1J9G - chain A; structure by X-ray diffraction, 2.40 A resolution.

== Chain A ==
Name: Flavodoxin
From: Desulfovibrio vulgaris
Reference sequence: P00323 (FLAV_DESVH); residue numbers follow UniProt; this construct covers 2-148
Chain sequence (147 residues; each row starts with the number of its first residue):
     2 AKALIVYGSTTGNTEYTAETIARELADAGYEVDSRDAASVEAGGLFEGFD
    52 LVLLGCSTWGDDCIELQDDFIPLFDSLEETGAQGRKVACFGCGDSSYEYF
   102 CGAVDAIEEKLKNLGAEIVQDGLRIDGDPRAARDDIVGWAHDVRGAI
Sequence notes: engineered mutation C64 (Ser in P00323)
Small-molecule neighbours: FMN (flavin mononucleotide): G9, S10, T11, T12, G13, N14, T15, S58, T59, W60, G61, D62, I65, Q68, C93, G94, D95, Y98, Y100, F101, C102

== In short ==
Ligands of chain A: flavin mononucleotide.
Chain A is Flavodoxin (Desulfovibrio vulgaris); the structure, Low Temperature (100K) Crystal Structure of
Flavodoxin D. vulgaris S64C Mutant, monomer oxidised, at 2.4 Angstrom ..., was determined by X-ray diffraction
(same publication as 1J8Q and 1J9E).
